6J50 - chains B and P of the 27 polymer chains in the assembly; structure by electron microscopy, 4.70 A resolution (low resolution: residue-level contacts below are approximate; hydrogen-bond / salt-bridge calls are withheld).

== Chain B ==
Protein: DNA-directed RNA polymerase subunit beta
Source organism: Komagataella phaffii (strain GS115 / ATCC 20864)
Notes: EC 2.7.7.6
UniProt: C4QZQ7 (C4QZQ7_KOMPG); residues 1-1227 here = UniProt positions 1-1227
Sequence (1227 residues; each row starts with the number of its first residue):
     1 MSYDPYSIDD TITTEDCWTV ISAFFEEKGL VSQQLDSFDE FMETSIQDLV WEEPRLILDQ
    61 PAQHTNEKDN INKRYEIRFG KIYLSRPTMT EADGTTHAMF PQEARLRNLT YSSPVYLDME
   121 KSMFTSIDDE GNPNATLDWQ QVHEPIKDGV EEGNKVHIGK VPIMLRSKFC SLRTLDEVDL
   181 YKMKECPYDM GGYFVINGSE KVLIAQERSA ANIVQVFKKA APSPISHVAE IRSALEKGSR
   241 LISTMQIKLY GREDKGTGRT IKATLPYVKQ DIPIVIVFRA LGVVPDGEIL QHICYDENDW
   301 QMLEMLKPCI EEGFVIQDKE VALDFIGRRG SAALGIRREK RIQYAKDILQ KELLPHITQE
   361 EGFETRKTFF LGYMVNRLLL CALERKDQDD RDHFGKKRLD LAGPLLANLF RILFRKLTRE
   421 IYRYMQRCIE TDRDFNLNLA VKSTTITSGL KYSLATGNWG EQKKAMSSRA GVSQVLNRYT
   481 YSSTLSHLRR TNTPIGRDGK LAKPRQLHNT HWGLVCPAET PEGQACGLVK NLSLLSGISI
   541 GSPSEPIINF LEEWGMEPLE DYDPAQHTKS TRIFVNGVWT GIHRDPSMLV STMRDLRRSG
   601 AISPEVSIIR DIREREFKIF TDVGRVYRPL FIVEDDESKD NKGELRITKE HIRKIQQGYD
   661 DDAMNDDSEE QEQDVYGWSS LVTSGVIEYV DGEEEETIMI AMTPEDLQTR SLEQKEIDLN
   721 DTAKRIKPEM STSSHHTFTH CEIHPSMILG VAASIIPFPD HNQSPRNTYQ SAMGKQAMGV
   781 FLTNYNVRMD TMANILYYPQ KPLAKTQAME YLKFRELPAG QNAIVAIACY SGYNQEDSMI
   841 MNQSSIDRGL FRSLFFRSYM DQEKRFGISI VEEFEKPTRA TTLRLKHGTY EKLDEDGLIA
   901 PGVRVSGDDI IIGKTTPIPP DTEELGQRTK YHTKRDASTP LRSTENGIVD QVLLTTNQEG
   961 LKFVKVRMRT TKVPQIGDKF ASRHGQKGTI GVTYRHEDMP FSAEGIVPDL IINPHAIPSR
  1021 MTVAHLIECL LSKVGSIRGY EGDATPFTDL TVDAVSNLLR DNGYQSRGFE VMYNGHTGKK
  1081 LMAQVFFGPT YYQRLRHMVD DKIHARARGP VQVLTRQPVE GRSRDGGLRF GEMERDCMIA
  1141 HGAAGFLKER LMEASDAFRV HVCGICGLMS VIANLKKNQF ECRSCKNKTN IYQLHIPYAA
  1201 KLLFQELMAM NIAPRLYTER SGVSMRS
Unresolved in the structure: 1-8, 65-68, 129-152, 663-674, 712-718, 921-930, 1223-1227
Ion coordination: Zn2+: Cys1163, Cys1166, Cys1182, Cys1185

== Chain P ==
Molecule: 16-nt RNA strand
Sequence (16 nucleotides; row label = number of the first residue in the row; numbers below 1 keep their minus sign (G-5 is residue -5)):
    -5 GCCUGGUGUC UUGGGU
Ion coordination: Mg2+: U10 (shared with 3 residues of chain A)

== Chain B / chain P interface ==
Residue-residue contacts (22; chain B residue first):
  Gln474(B) - U6(P)
  Gln474(B) - G7(P)
  Arg497(B) - G7(P)
  Glu522(B) - U10(P)
  Gln776(B) - G8(P)
  Gln776(B) - G9(P)
  Arg884(B) - G-1(P)
  Arg884(B) - G0(P)
  Leu885(B) - G-1(P)
  Lys886(B) - G-1(P)
  Lys886(B) - G0(P)
  His887(B) - U-2(P)
  His887(B) - G-1(P)
  Arg935(B) - G0(P)
  Asp936(B) - G0(P)
  Ser938(B) - G0(P)
  Lys979(B) - G9(P)
  Lys979(B) - U10(P)
  Lys987(B) - U10(P)
  His1097(B) - G9(P)
  Pro1110(B) - G0(P)
  Val1111(B) - G0(P)
Also at the interface, not in a pair above, chain B (23 interface residues in all): Ala470, Gly471, Arg490, Pro521, Ala772, Ala937, Arg1124
Also at the interface, not in a pair above, chain P (11 interface residues in all): U1, G2, U5

== In short ==
Chain B and chain P form an interface of 23 and 11 residues respectively. Cys1163(B), Cys1166(B), Cys1182(B)
and Cys1185(B) form the Zn2+ site.
Here chain B is DNA-directed RNA polymerase subunit beta (Komagataella phaffii (strain GS115 / ATCC 20864))
and chain P is a 16-nt RNA strand. Entry 6J50 (RNA polymerase II elongation complex bound with Spt4/5 and
foreign DNA, stalled at SHL(-1) of the ...) was determined by electron microscopy together with 6IR9, 6J4W,
6J4X, 6J4Y, 6J4Z and 6J51 from the same study.
